Entry 6YO6 (X-ray diffraction, 6.00 A resolution (low resolution: residue-level contacts below are approximate; hydrogen-bond / salt-bridge calls are withheld)); this record covers chains A and B of the 3 polymer chains in the assembly.

Chain A:
Protein: iC3b1 alpha chain
From: Homo sapiens
Sequence (645 residues; numbered 23 to 667; the number before each row is that of its first residue):
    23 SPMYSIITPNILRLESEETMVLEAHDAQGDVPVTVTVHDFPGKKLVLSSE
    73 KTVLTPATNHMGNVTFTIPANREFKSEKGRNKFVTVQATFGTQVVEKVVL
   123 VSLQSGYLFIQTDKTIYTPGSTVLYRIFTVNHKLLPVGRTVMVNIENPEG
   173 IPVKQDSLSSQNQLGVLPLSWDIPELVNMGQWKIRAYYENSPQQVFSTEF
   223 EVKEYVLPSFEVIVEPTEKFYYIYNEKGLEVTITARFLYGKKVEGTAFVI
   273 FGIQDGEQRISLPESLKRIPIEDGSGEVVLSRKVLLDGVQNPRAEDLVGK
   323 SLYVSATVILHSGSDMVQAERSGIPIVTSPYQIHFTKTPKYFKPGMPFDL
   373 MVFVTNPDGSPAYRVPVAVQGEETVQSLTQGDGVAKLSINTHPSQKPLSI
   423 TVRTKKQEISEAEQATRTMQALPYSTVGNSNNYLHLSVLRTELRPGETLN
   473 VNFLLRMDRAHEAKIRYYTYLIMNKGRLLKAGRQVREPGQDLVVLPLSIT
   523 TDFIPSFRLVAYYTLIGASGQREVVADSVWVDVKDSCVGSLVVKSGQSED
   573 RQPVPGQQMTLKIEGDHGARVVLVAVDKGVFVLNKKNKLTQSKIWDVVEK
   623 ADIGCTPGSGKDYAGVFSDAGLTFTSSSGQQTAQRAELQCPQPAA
Disordered / not traced: 95-99, 666-667
Disulfides: Cys627-Cys662

Chain B:
Protein: iC3b1 beta chain
From: Homo sapiens
Sequence (915 residues; numbered 749 to 1663; the number before each row is that of its first residue):
   749 SNLDEDIIAEENIVSRSEFPESWLWNVEDLKEPPKNGISTKLMNIFLKDS
   799 ITTWEILAVSMSDKKGICVADPFEVTVMQDFFIDLRLPYSVVRNEQVEIR
   849 AVLYNYRQNQELKVRVELLHNPAFCSLATTKRRHQQTVTIPPKSSLSVPY
   899 VIVPLKTGLQEVEVKAAVYHHFISDGVRKSLKVVPEGIRMNKTVAVRTLD
   949 PERLGREGVQKEDIPPADLSDQVPDTESETRILLQGTPVAQMTEDAVDAE
   999 RLKHLIVTPSGCGEENMIGMTPTVIAVHYLDETEQWEKFGLEKRQGALEL
  1049 IKKGYTQQLAFRQPSSAFAAFVKRAPSTWLTAYVVKVFSLAVNLIAIDSQ
  1099 VLCGAVKWLILEKQKPDGVFQEDAPVIHQEMIGGLRNNNEKDMALTAFVL
  1149 ISLQEAKDICEEQVNSLPGSITKAGDFLEANYMNLQRSYTVAIAGYALAQ
  1199 MGRLKGPLLNKFLTTAKDKNRWEDPGKQLYNVEATSYALLALLQLKDFDF
  1249 VPPVVRWLNEQRYYGGGYGSTQATFMVFQALAQYQKDAPDHQELNLDVSL
  1299 QLPSRSSKITHRIHWESASLLRSEETKENEGFTVTAEGKGQGTLSVVTMY
  1349 HAKAKDQLTCNKFDLKVTIKPAPETEKRPQDNKNTMILEICTRYRGDQDA
  1399 TMSILDISMMTGFAPDTDDLKQLANGVDRYISKYELDKAFSDRNTLIIYL
  1449 DKVSHSEDDCLAFKVHQYFNVELIQPGAVKVYAYYNLEESCTRFYHPEKE
  1499 DGKLNKLCRDELCRCAEENCFIQKSDDKVTLEERLDKACEPGVDYVYKTR
  1549 LVKVQLSNDFDEYIMAIEQTIKSGSDEVQVGQQRTFISPIKCREALKLEE
  1599 KKHYLMWGLSSDFWGEKPNLSYIIGKDTWVEHWPEEDECQDEENQKQCQD
  1649 LGAFTESMVVFGCPN
Disordered / not traced: 749-752, 1372-1379
Disulfides: Cys873-Cys1513, Cys1101-Cys1158, Cys1358-Cys1489, Cys1389-Cys1458, Cys1506-Cys1511, Cys1518-Cys1590, Cys1537-Cys1661, Cys1637-Cys1646

Interface between chain A and chain B:
Inter-chain disulfides: Cys559(A)-Cys816(B)
Pairs across the interface (216; chain A residue first):
  Pro63(A) with Asp1029(B); Arg1042(B)
  Arg102(A) with Thr1031(B); Glu1032(B); Gln1033(B)
  Asn103(A) with Glu1035(B)
  Phe105(A) with Leu1039(B)
  Gln133(A) with Leu805(B)
  Asp135(A) with Ser770(B); Trp773(B)
  Lys136(A) with Glu769(B); Ser770(B)
  Thr140(A) with Tyr837(B)
  Pro141(A) with Tyr837(B); Lys930(B)
  Leu146(A) with Trp773(B)
  Tyr147(A) with Trp773(B)
  Arg148(A) with Trp773(B)
  Phe150(A) with Val807(B); Met809(B); Ile815(B)
  Leu156(A) with Gly814(B); Ile815(B)
  Leu157(A) with Gly814(B)
  Pro158(A) with Met809(B); Ser810(B)
  Ile173(A) with Leu981(B); Gln983(B); Leu1319(B)
  Pro174(A) with Leu1319(B)
  Val175(A) with Arg1320(B)
  Gln177(A) with Ala1316(B); Ser1317(B); Leu1319(B)
  Leu186(A) with Met809(B); Asp811(B)
  Gly187(A) with Met809(B)
  Glu197(A) with Lys930(B); Arg937(B)
  Leu198(A) with Glu977(B); Arg979(B); Met1347(B)
  Tyr209(A) with Ser1315(B); Ala1316(B)
  Glu226(A) with Tyr837(B)
  Tyr227(A) with Glu769(B); Tyr837(B)
  Val228(A) with Leu835(B); Pro836(B); Tyr837(B)
  Leu229(A) with Phe767(B); Glu769(B); Arg834(B)
  Pro230(A) with Arg834(B)
  Ser231(A) with Asp832(B)
  Phe259(A) with Tyr852(B); Tyr854(B)
  Leu260(A) with Thr800(B); Thr801(B)
  Tyr261(A) with Ile799(B); Thr801(B); Met826(B); Phe830(B); Tyr852(B); Tyr854(B)
  Lys263(A) with Tyr854(B)
  Thr268(A) with Tyr1447(B)
  Phe270(A) with Tyr1447(B); Tyr1482(B)
  Ile272(A) with Tyr1482(B)
  Leu288(A) with Thr1399(B); Met1400(B); Tyr1482(B)
  Arg290(A) with Met1400(B); Tyr1428(B); Tyr1447(B); Asp1449(B)
  Leu332(A) with Ile1445(B)
  His333(A) with Ser1430(B); Tyr1432(B); Glu1433(B); Ile1445(B)
  Ser334(A) with Arg848(B); Ser895(B); Thr1443(B)
  Gly335(A) with Arg848(B); Asp1404(B); Ile1445(B)
  Ser336(A) with Arg834(B); Arg848(B); Val850(B); Ser895(B)
  Asp337(A) with Arg834(B)
  Met338(A) with Leu1485(B)
  Cys559(A) with Cys816(B), disulfide; Val817(B)
  Val560(A) with Lys813(B)
  Gly561(A) with Lys813(B)
  Leu563(A) with Ala806(B); Val807(B); Ser808(B); Cys816(B); Ala818(B)
  Val565(A) with Ala806(B); Phe821(B)
  Lys566(A) with Phe821(B)
  Ser567(A) with Phe821(B)
  Gln574(A) with Thr824(B); Met826(B)
  Pro575(A) with Leu795(B); Thr824(B); Val825(B); Met826(B)
  Val576(A) with Val825(B); Gln827(B)
  Pro577(A) with Lys796(B); Asp797(B); Ile799(B); Val825(B); Gln827(B)
  Gly578(A) with Leu795(B); Lys796(B)
  Gln579(A) with Leu795(B)
  Gln580(A) with Asn792(B); Ile793(B); Phe794(B)
  Met581(A) with Met791(B); Asn792(B); Ile793(B); Phe821(B); Val823(B)
  Thr582(A) with Met791(B); Asn792(B)
  Leu583(A) with Lys789(B); Leu790(B); Met791(B); Ile804(B); Phe821(B)
  Lys584(A) with Thr788(B); Lys789(B); Leu790(B)
  Ile585(A) with Ser787(B); Thr788(B); Lys789(B)
  Glu586(A) with Ile786(B); Ser787(B); Thr788(B)
  Gly587(A) with Leu778(B); Ile786(B); Ser787(B)
  Asp588(A) with Leu778(B); Lys813(B)
  His589(A) with Leu778(B); Lys779(B); Glu780(B); Pro782(B); Ser787(B)
  Gly590(A) with Leu778(B)
  Ala591(A) with Asp777(B); Leu778(B); Met809(B)
  Arg592(A) with Val775(B); Glu776(B); Asp777(B); Val807(B); Ser808(B); Met809(B)
  Val593(A) with Val775(B); Glu776(B); Leu778(B); Ala806(B); Val807(B); Ser808(B)
  Val594(A) with Asn774(B); Val775(B); Leu805(B); Ala806(B); Val807(B)
  Leu595(A) with Leu772(B); Trp773(B); Asn774(B); Met791(B); Leu805(B); Ala806(B)
  Val596(A) with Trp771(B); Leu772(B); Trp773(B); Glu803(B); Ile804(B); Leu805(B)
  Ala597(A) with Ser770(B); Trp771(B); Leu772(B); Glu803(B); Ile804(B)
  Val598(A) with Glu769(B); Thr801(B); Trp802(B); Glu803(B)
  Asp599(A) with Glu769(B); Thr800(B); Thr801(B); Trp802(B)
  Lys600(A) with Thr801(B); Glu822(B)
  Val602(A) with Glu769(B)
  Phe603(A) with Glu803(B)
  Lys610(A) with Glu803(B)
  Leu611(A) with Val817(B)
  Gln613(A) with Val817(B)
  Ile616(A) with Val817(B)
  Gln656(A) with Leu1039(B); Glu1040(B)
  Ala658(A) with Glu1035(B); Leu1039(B)
  Glu659(A) with Glu1035(B)
Other interface residues (no listed pair), chain A (106 interface residues in all): Lys100, Ile138, Gly142, Val152, Gly172, Lys176, Val188, Pro196, Met201, Glu266, Pro292, Thr329, Ile331, Ser562, Gly568, Ala655
Other interface residues (no listed pair), chain B (107 interface residues in all): Arg764, Pro768, Gly785, Ser798, Ser976, Asp1288, Leu1318, Ser1321, Ile1402, Leu1448, Tyr1480

Summary:
106 residues of chain A and 107 residues of chain B are in contact, with 1 disulfide bond.
Here chain A is iC3b1 alpha chain and chain B is iC3b1 beta chain, both from Homo sapiens. Entry 6YO6
(Structure of iC3b1) was determined by X-ray diffraction.
